PDB entry 9F1I | X-ray diffraction, 1.38 A resolution | chains H and P of the 3 polymer chains in the assembly

== Chain H ==
Name: Heavy chain rabbit fab
Organism: Oryctolagus cuniculus
Notes: antibody fragment or engineered binder
Sequence (230 residues; numbered 1 to 230; the number before each row is that of its first residue):
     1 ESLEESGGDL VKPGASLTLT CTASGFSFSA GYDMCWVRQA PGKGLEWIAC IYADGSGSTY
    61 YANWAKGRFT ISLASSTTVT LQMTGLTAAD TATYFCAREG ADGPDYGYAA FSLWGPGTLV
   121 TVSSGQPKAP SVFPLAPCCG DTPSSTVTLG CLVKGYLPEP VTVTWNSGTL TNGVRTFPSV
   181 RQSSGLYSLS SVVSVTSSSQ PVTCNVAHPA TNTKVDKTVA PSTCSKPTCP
Disordered / not traced: 225-230
Disulfide bonds: Cys21-Cys96, Cys35-Cys50, Cys139-Cys224, Cys151-Cys204
Modified positions: Glu1 (pyroglutamic acid; PCA)
Residues lining bound ligands: PFX (2-[2-(2-azanylethoxy)ethoxy]ethanoic acid): Tyr52, Ser58, Thr59, Tyr60

== Chain P ==
Name: Prostate specific antigen
UniProt: Q8NCW4 (Q8NCW4_HUMAN); numbering as in UniProt (aligned over 67-76)
Sequence (10 residues; row label = number of the first residue in the row):
    67 IRNKSVILLG
Disordered / not traced: 76
Covalent attachments: compound PFX linked to Ile67; glycan linked to Asn69
What the authors report for this chain:
  - post-translational modification sites: Asn69

== Chain H / chain P interface ==
Pairs across the interface (10; chain H residue first):
  Asp33(H) with Lys70(P), salt bridge
  Tyr52(H) with Asn69(P), hydrogen bond; Lys70(P)
  Tyr60(H) with Ile67(P); Lys70(P)
  Glu99(H) with Lys70(P), salt bridge
  Tyr106(H) with Ile73(P), hydrophobic; Leu74(P), hydrophobic
  Gly107(H) with Leu74(P)
  Ala109(H) with Leu74(P), hydrophobic
The authors on this interface:
  - epitope / paratope residues, chain P: Ile67(P)

== In short ==
7 residues of chain H and 5 residues of chain P are in contact, with 1 hydrogen bond and 2 salt bridges. Among
the polar pairs are Asp33(H)-Lys70(P), Glu99(H)-Lys70(P) and Tyr52(H)-Asn69(P). Ligands of chain H: compound
PFX. Compound PFX is covalently linked to Ile67(P). From the paper: the epitope/paratope residue Ile67(P); a
modification site at Asn69(P).
Chain H is Heavy chain rabbit fab (Oryctolagus cuniculus) and chain P is Prostate specific antigen; the
structure, Crystal structure of a first-in-class antibody for alpha-1,6-fucosylated prostate-specific antigen,
target bound, was determined by X-ray diffraction, deposited together with 9F18.
